PDB entry 7P6U | electron microscopy, 3.90 A resolution | chains B and F of the 7 polymer chains in the assembly

== Chain B (and F) ==
Name: Lon protease
Organism: Thermus thermophilus
Notes: EC 3.4.21.53; chain F of this document is another copy of the same molecule, construct and numbering; everything in this record applies to it too
UniProtKB: Q9LCX1 (Q9LCX1_THETH); residue numbers follow UniProt; this construct covers 1-795
Amino-acid sequence (795 residues; each row starts with the number of its first residue):
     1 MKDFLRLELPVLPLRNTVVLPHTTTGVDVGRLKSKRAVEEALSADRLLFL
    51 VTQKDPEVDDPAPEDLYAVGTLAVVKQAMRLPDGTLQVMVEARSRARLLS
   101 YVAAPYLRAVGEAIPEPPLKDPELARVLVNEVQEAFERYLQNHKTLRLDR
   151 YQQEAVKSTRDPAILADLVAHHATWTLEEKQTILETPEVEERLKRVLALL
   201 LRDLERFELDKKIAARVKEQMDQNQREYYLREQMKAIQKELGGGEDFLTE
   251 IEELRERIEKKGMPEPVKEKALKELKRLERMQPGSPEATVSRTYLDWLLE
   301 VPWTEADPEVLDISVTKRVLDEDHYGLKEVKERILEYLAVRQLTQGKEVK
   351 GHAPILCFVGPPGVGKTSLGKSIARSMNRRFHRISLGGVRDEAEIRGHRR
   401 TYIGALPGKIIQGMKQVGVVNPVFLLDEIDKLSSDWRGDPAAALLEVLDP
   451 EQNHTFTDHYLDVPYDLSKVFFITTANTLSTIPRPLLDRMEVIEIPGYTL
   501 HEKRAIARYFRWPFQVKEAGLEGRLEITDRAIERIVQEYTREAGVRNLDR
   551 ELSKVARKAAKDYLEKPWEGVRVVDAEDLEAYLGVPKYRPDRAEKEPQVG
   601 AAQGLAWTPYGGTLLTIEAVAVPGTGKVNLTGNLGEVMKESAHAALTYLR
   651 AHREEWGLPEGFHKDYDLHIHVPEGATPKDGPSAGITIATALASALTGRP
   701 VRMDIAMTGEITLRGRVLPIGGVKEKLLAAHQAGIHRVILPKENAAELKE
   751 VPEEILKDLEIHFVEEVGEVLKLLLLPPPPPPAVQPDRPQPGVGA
Unresolved in the structure: 1-5, 778-795
Ligand contacts:
  - AMP-PNP (ANP; phosphoaminophosphonic acid-adenylate ester), molecule 1: Asp323, His324, Tyr325, Gly363, Val364, Gly365, Thr367, Ser368, Arg383, Asp427, Glu428, Thr475, Tyr498, Ile506, Phe510, Arg511, Val545, Arg546
  - AMP-PNP (ANP), molecule 2: Asp449, Glu451, Gln452, Arg489
Reported in the primary citation:
  - binding site for (Unk)(unk)(unk)(unk)(unk)(unk)(unk): Tyr402

== How chain B and chain F interact ==
Pairs across the interface (14):
  Tyr228(B) with Met221(F)
  Glu232(B) with Met221(F); Asn224(F)
  Gln233(B) with Val217(F)
  Ala236(B) with Arg216(F)
  Ile237(B) with Arg216(F), hydrogen bond (backbone-side chain)
  Lys239(B) with Arg216(F)
  Glu240(B) with Leu209(F); Lys212(F); Ile213(F); Arg216(F), salt bridge
  Trp436(B) with Asp435(F); Trp436(F)
  Arg437(B) with Trp436(F)
Other interface residues (no listed pair), chain F (11 interface residues in all): Gln220, Gln225

== Summary ==
The interface between chain B and chain F involves 9 residues on one side and 11 on the other, with 1 hydrogen
bond and 1 salt bridge. Among the polar pairs are Glu240(B)-Arg216(F) and Ile237(B)-Arg216(F). Chain B binds
AMP-PNP. From the paper: a binding site for (Unk)(unk)(unk)(unk)(unk)(unk)(unk) at Tyr402(B).
Both chains are Lon protease (Thermus thermophilus). Entry 7P6U (Lon protease from Thermus Thermophilus) was
determined by electron microscopy.
